PDB entry 5VQ4 | X-ray diffraction, 2.30 A resolution | chains B and C of the 4 polymer chains in the assembly

Chain B:
Protein: Nitrogenase molybdenum-iron protein beta chain
From: Azotobacter vinelandii
Notes: EC 1.18.6.1
UniProt: P07329 (NIFK_AZOVI); numbering as in UniProt (aligned over 1-523)
Amino-acid sequence (523 residues; each row starts with the number of its first residue):
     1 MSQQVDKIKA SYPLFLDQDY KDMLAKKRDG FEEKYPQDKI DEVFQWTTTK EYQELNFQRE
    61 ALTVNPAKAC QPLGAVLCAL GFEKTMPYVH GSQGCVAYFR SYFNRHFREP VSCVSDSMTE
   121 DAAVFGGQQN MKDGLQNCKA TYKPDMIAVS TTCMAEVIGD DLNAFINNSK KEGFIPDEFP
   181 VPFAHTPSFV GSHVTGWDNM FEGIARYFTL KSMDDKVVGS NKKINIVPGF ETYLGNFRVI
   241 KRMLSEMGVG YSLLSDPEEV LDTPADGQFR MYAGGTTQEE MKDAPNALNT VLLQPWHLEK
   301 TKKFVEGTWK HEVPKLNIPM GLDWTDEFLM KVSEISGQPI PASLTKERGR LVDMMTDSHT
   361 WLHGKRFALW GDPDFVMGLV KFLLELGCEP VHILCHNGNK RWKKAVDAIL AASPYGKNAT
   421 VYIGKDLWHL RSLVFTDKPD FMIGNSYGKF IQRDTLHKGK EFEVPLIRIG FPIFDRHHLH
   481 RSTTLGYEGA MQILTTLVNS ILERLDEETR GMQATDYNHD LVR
Unresolved in the structure: 1
Metal / ion sites: fe(8)-S(7) cluster Fe: C70, C95, C153, S188 (shared with 3 residues of chain A); Fe ion site 1: R108, E109 (shared with 2 residues of chain D); Fe ion site 2: D353, D357 (shared with 2 residues of chain D)
Residues lining bound ligands: fe(8)-S(7) cluster (CLF): C70, P72, S92, G94, C95, Y98, F99, T152, C153, S188
Curated features (UniProtKB/Swiss-Prot):
  - binding site ([8Fe-7S] cluster): C70, C95, C153, S188

Chain C:
Protein: Nitrogenase molybdenum-iron protein alpha chain
From: Azotobacter vinelandii
Notes: EC 1.18.6.1
UniProt: P07328 (NIFD_AZOVI); numbering as in UniProt (aligned over 1-492)
Amino-acid sequence (492 residues; numbered 1 to 492; the number before each row is that of its first residue):
     1 MTGMSREEVE SLIQEVLEVY PEKARKDRNK HLAVNDPAVT QSKKCIISNK KSQPGLMTIR
    61 GCAYAGSKGV VWGPIKDMIH ISHGPVGCGQ YSRAGRRNYY IGTTGVNAFV TMNFTSDFQE
   121 KDIVFGGDKK LAKLIDEVET LFPLNKGISV QSECPIGLIG DDIESVSKVK GAELSKTIVP
   181 VRCEGFRGVS QSLGHHIAND AVRDWVLGKR DEDTTFASTP YDVAIIGDYN IGGDAWSSRI
   241 LLEEMGLRCV AQWSGDGSIS EIELTPKVKL NLVHCYRSMN YISRHMEEKY GIPWMEYNFF
   301 GPTKTIESLR AIAAKFDESI QKKCEEVIAK YKPEWEAVVA KYRPRLEGKR VMLYIGGLRP
   361 RHVIGAYEDL GMEVVGTGYE FAHNDDYDRT MKEMGDSTLL YDDVTGYEFE EFVKRIKPDL
   421 IGSGIKEKFI FQKMGIPFRE MHSWDYSGPY HGFDGFAIFA RDMDMTLNNP CWKKLQAPWE
   481 ASEGAEKVAA SA
Unresolved in the structure: 1-3, 481-492
Metal / ion sites: fe(8)-S(7) cluster Fe: C62, C88, C154 (shared with 4 residues of chain D); Fe ion near C275 (its only coordinating residue here)
Residues lining bound ligands:
  - fe(8)-S(7) cluster (CLF): C62, Y64, P85, V86, G87, C88, Y91, E153, C154, G185
  - 3-hydroxy-3-carboxy-adipic acid (HCA): A65, G95, R96, Q191, G424, I425, K426, E440, H442
  - ICS (iron-sulfur-molybdenum cluster with interstitial carbon): V70, R96, H195, Y229, I231, H274, C275, S278, I355, G356, G357, L358, R359, P360, F381, M441, H442
Curated features (UniProtKB/Swiss-Prot):
  - binding site ([8Fe-7S] cluster): C62, C88, C154
  - binding site ([7Fe-Mo-9S-C-homocitryl] cluster): C275, H442
  - mutagenesis: H195 (H195Q: No nitrogenase activity)
What the authors report for this chain:
  - binding site for ICS: H274
  - binding site for 3-hydroxy-3-carboxy-adipic acid: Q191

How chain B and chain C interact:
Residue-residue contacts (45):
  L322(B) with K474(C)
  D323(B) with K474(C), salt bridge
  D326(B) with P478(C); W479(C)
  M330(B) with P478(C), hydrophobic; W479(C), hydrophobic
  I340(B) with W479(C), hydrophobic
  T345(B) with W479(C), hydrogen bond
  R348(B) with K474(C), hydrogen bond (side chain-backbone); L475(C); Q476(C); A477(C); P478(C); W479(C)
  V352(B) with K474(C); L475(C), hydrophobic
  D353(B) with K433(C), salt bridge
  T356(B) with Q432(C), hydrogen bond (backbone-side chain); W472(C)
  D357(B) with F429(C); Q432(C)
  H359(B) with T466(C), hydrogen bond; N469(C)
  T360(B) with R439(C); M465(C)
  W361(B) with Y446(C), hydrophobic
  H363(B) with M465(C)
  L384(B) with P470(C)
  E385(B) with P470(C)
  Y415(B) with P470(C), hydrophobic
  Y487(B) with W479(C)
  M512(B) with T103(C); T104(C)
  Q513(B) with G102(C); T103(C), hydrogen bond; N107(C)
  Y517(B) with Y99(C); Y100(C)
  N518(B) with Y99(C), hydrogen bond
  D520(B) with R97(C), salt bridge; Y99(C), hydrogen bond
  L521(B) with R93(C); A94(C), hydrophobic
  V522(B) with Y446(C)
  R523(B) with Y446(C)
Also at the interface, not in a pair above, chain B (30 interface residues in all): M355, G387, D516
Also at the interface, not in a pair above, chain C (29 interface residues in all): I101, W236, C471, E480

Summary:
30 residues of chain B and 29 residues of chain C are in contact, with 7 hydrogen bonds and 3 salt bridges.
Polar contacts include D323(B)-K474(C), D353(B)-K433(C) and D520(B)-R97(C). Bound to chain B: fe(8)-S(7)
cluster. From the paper: a binding site for ICS at H274(C); a binding site for 3-hydroxy-3-carboxy-adipic acid
at Q191(C).
Here chain B is Nitrogenase molybdenum-iron protein beta chain and chain C is Nitrogenase molybdenum-iron
protein alpha chain, both from Azotobacter vinelandii. Entry 5VQ4 (Nitrogenase Av1 at pH 5) was determined by
X-ray diffraction, deposited together with 5VPW and 5VQ3.
